Entry 8V52 (X-ray diffraction, 2.50 A resolution); this record covers chains A and E of the 6 polymer chains in the assembly.

[Chain A]
Molecule: Transforming growth factor beta-3
Organism: Homo sapiens
UniProtKB: P10600 (TGFB3_HUMAN); numbering as in UniProt (aligned over 301-412)
Chain sequence (112 residues; numbered 301 to 412; the number before each row is that of its first residue):
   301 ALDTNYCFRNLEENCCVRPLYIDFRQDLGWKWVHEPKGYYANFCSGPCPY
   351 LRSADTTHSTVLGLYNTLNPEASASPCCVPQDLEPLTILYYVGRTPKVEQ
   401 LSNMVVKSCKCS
Curated features (UniProtKB/Swiss-Prot):
  - natural variant: Cys409 (C409Y: In LDS5)
Disulfides: Cys307-Cys316, Cys315-Cys378, Cys344-Cys409, Cys348-Cys411

[Chain E]
Molecule: 2A10 Fab Light chain
Organism: Homo sapiens
Notes: antibody fragment or engineered binder
Chain sequence (218 residues; row label = number of the first residue in the row):
     1 DIQLTQSPSSLSASVGDRVTITCRASQSVSISRFNLMHWYQQKPGKAPKL
    51 LIYRASNLASGVPSRFSGSGSGTDFTLTISSLQPEDFATYYCQHSRESPW
   101 TFGGGTKVEIKRTVAAPSVFIFPPSDEQLKSGTASVVCLLNNFYPREAKV
   151 QWKVDNALQSGNSQESVTEQDSKDSTYSLSSTLTLSKADYEKHKVYACEV
   201 THQGLSSPVTKSFNRGEC
Disordered / not traced: 146-162, 184-218
Disulfides: Cys23-Cys92

[How chain A and chain E interact]
Contacting residue pairs (20; chain A residue first):
  His334(A) - Arg54(E)  hydrogen bond
  Glu335(A) - Phe34(E)
  Glu335(A) - Arg54(E)  salt bridge
  Thr387(A) - Ser32(E)
  Thr387(A) - Arg33(E)  hydrogen bond (backbone-side chain)
  Thr387(A) - Phe34(E)
  Ile388(A) - Phe34(E)
  Leu389(A) - Phe34(E)  hydrophobic
  Leu389(A) - Leu36(E)  hydrophobic
  Leu389(A) - Arg54(E)
  Tyr391(A) - Leu36(E)
  Tyr391(A) - Ser95(E)  hydrogen bond
  Arg394(A) - Trp100(E)
  Pro396(A) - Ile31(E)
  Pro396(A) - Leu36(E)  hydrophobic
  Pro396(A) - Ser95(E)
  Pro396(A) - Arg96(E)
  Val398(A) - Ile31(E)
  Val398(A) - Ser32(E)
  Val398(A) - Phe34(E)  hydrophobic
Also at the interface, not in a pair above, chain E (10 interface residues in all): Asn57

[In short]
The interface between chain A and chain E involves 9 residues on one side and 10 on the other; the contacts
include 3 hydrogen bonds and 1 salt bridge. Polar pairs include Glu335(A)-Arg54(E), His334(A)-Arg54(E) and
Thr387(A)-Arg33(E).
Chain A is Transforming growth factor beta-3 and chain E is 2A10 Fab Light chain, both from Homo sapiens; the
structure, Crystal structure of 2A10 Fab bound to Human TGF-beta3, was determined by X-ray diffraction.
